1V4U - chains B and C of the 4 polymer chains in the assembly; structure by X-ray diffraction, 2.00 A resolution.

== Chain B ==
Molecule: hemoglobin beta chain
Organism: Thunnus thynnus
UniProtKB: Q8AYM1 (Q8AYM1_THUTH); residues 1-146 here correspond to UniProt positions 2-147 (UniProt number = residue number + 1)
Amino-acid sequence (146 residues; row label = number of the first residue in the row):
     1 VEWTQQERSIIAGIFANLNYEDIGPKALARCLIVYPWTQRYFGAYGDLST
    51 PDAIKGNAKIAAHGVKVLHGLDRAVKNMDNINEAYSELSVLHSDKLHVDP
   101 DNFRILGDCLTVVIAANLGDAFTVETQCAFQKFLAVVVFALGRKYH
Unresolved in the structure: 143-146
Metal / ion sites: heme Fe: His-92 (together with carbon monoxide)
Ligand contacts: carbon monoxide / heme: Leu-28, Thr-38, Tyr-41, Phe-42, Tyr-45, His-63, Lys-66, Val-67, Gly-70, Leu-71, Tyr-85, Leu-88, Leu-91, His-92, Leu-96, Val-98, Asn-102, Phe-103, Leu-106, Gly-107, Val-137, Leu-141

== Chain C ==
Molecule: hemoglobin alpha chain
Organism: Thunnus thynnus
UniProtKB: Q8AYM0 (Q8AYM0_THUTH); residues 1-143 here correspond to UniProt positions 2-144 (UniProt number = residue number + 1)
Amino-acid sequence (144 residues; each row starts with the number of its first residue; numbering starts at 0):
     0 XTTLSDKDKSTVKALWGKISKSADAIGADALGRMLAVYPQTKTYFSHWPD
    50 MSPGSGPVKAHGKKVMGGVALAVSKIDDLTTGLGDLSELHAFKMRVDPSN
   100 FKILSHCILVVVAKMFPKEFTPDAHVSLDKFLASVALALAERYR
Modified / non-standard residues: ACE (acetyl group) at position 0
Metal / ion sites: heme Fe: His-89 (together with carbon monoxide)
Ligand contacts: carbon monoxide / heme: Leu-30, Met-33, Thr-40, Tyr-43, Phe-44, His-46, Trp-47, His-60, Lys-63, Val-64, Gly-67, Val-68, Leu-85, Leu-88, His-89, Met-93, Val-95, Asn-99, Phe-100, Leu-103, Val-134, Leu-138

== Chain B / chain C interface ==
Contacting residue pairs - 19 pairs, chain B then chain C:
  Val-34(B) / Arg-143(C)  hydrogen bond (backbone-side chain)
  Tyr-35(B) / Arg-143(C)
  Pro-36(B) / Arg-94(C)
  Pro-36(B) / Tyr-142(C)
  Pro-36(B) / Arg-143(C)
  Trp-37(B) / Arg-94(C)
  Trp-37(B) / Asp-96(C)
  Trp-37(B) / Pro-97(C)
  Trp-37(B) / Tyr-142(C)  hydrophobic
  Gln-39(B) / Arg-94(C)
  Arg-40(B) / Thr-42(C)  hydrogen bond (side chain-backbone)
  Arg-40(B) / Tyr-43(C)
  Arg-40(B) / Met-93(C)
  Arg-40(B) / Arg-94(C)
  His-97(B) / Gln-39(C)
  His-97(B) / Thr-42(C)
  Asp-99(B) / Asp-96(C)
  Asp-99(B) / Ser-98(C)  hydrogen bond
  Asn-102(B) / Asp-96(C)  hydrogen bond

== Overview ==
9 residues of chain B and 10 residues of chain C are in contact; the contacts include 4 hydrogen bonds. Polar
contacts include Val-34(B)/Arg-143(C), Arg-40(B)/Thr-42(C) and Asp-99(B)/Ser-98(C). Ligands of chain B: carbon
monoxide / heme. Chain C binds carbon monoxide / heme.
Chain B is hemoglobin beta chain and chain C is hemoglobin alpha chain, both from Thunnus thynnus; the
structure, Crystal structure of bluefin tuna carbonmonoxy-hemoglobin, was determined by X-ray diffraction
together with 1V4W and 1V4X from the same study.
